Entry 8HI1 (electron microscopy, 3.09 A resolution); this record covers chains E and F of the 8 polymer chains in the assembly.

[Chain E (and F)]
Name: Type I-E CRISPR-associated endoribonuclease Cas2
Organism: Streptococcus thermophilus DGCC 7710
Notes: chain F of this document is another copy of the same molecule, construct and numbering; everything in this record applies to it too
Sequence (122 residues; each row starts with the number of its first residue):
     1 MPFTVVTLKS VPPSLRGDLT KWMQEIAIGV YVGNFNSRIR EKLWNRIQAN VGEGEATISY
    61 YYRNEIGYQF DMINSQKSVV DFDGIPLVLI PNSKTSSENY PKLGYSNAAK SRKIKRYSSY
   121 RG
Not modelled in the structure: 1, 94-122 (chain F: 93-122)

[How chain E and chain F interact]
Pairs across the interface (35):
  Phe3(E) with Phe3(F), hydrophobic; Tyr68(F), hydrophobic
  Val5(E) with Val5(F), hydrophobic
  Thr7(E) with Val30(F)
  Gln24(E) with Ile66(F); Tyr68(F), hydrogen bond; Pro86(F), hydrogen bond (side chain-backbone); Leu87(F)
  Glu25(E) with Val88(F)
  Ile26(E) with Phe70(F), hydrophobic; Met72(F), hydrophobic; Lys77(F)
  Ala27(E) with Lys77(F)
  Val32(E) with Tyr68(F)
  Gly33(E) with Tyr68(F)
  Asn34(E) with Tyr61(F); Gly67(F), hydrogen bond (side chain-backbone); Tyr68(F)
  Thr57(E) with Ile26(F)
  Ser59(E) with Phe3(F); Val32(F)
  Tyr61(E) with Asn34(F)
  Gly67(E) with Asn34(F), hydrogen bond (backbone-side chain)
  Tyr68(E) with Phe3(F), hydrophobic; Gln24(F), hydrogen bond; Val32(F); Gly33(F); Asn34(F)
  Met72(E) with Ile26(F)
  Lys77(E) with Glu25(F), salt bridge; Ile26(F)
  Pro86(E) with Gln24(F), hydrogen bond (backbone-side chain)
  Leu87(E) with Gln24(F)
  Val88(E) with Gln24(F); Glu25(F)
Interface residues without a listed pair, chain E (25 interface residues in all): Lys9, Ile28, Val30, Ile66, Phe70
Interface residues without a listed pair, chain F (26 interface residues in all): Met1, Thr7, Lys9, Ala27, Ile28, Thr57, Ser59

[Summary]
25 residues of chain E face 26 of chain F across their interface; the contacts include 6 hydrogen bonds and 1
salt bridge. Among the polar pairs are Lys77(E)-Glu25(F), Gln24(E)-Tyr68(F) and Gln24(E)-Pro86(F).
Both chains are Type I-E CRISPR-associated endoribonuclease Cas2 (Streptococcus thermophilus DGCC 7710). Entry
8HI1 (Streptococcus thermophilus Cas1-Cas2- prespacer ternary complex) was determined by electron microscopy
together with 8H18 and 8H2F from the same study.
